PDB entry 6RDH | electron microscopy, 3.00 A resolution | chains 1 and 6 of the 31 polymer chains in the assembly

# Chain 1
Protein: ATP synthase associated protein ASA1
Organism: Polytomella sp. Pringsheim 198.80
UniProtKB: Q85JD5 (Q85JD5_9CHLO); residue numbers follow UniProt; this construct covers 1-618
Sequence (618 residues; numbered 1 to 618; the number before each row is that of its first residue):
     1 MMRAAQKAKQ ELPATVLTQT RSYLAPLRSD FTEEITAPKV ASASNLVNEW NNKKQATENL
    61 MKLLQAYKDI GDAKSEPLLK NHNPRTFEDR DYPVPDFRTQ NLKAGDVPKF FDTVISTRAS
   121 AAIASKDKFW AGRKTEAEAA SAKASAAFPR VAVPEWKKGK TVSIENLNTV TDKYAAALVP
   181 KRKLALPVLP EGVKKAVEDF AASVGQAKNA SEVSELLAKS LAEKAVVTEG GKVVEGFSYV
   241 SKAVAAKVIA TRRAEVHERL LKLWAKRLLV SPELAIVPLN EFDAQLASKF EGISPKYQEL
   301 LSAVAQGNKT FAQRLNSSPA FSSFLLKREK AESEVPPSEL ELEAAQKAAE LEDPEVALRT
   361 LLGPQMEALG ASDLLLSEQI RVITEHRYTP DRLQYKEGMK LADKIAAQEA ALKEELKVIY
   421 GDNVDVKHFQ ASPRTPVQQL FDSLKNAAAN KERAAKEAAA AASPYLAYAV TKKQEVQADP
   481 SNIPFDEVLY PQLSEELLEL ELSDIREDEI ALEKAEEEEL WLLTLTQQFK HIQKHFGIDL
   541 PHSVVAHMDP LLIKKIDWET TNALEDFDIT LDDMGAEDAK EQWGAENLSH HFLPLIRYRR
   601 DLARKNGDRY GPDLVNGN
Disordered / not traced: 1-22, 618

# Chain 6
Protein: Mitochondrial ATP synthase subunit ASA6
Organism: Polytomella sp. Pringsheim 198.80
UniProtKB: D7P897 (D7P897_9CHLO); residue numbers follow UniProt; this construct covers 1-151
Sequence (151 residues; numbered 1 to 151; the number before each row is that of its first residue):
     1 MMLRTLTRSS AVAGQAVRLF KTSAAAAEGN SVAGIIKSVN ETSGANLLSS LKTIKAQAAP
    61 IYPAAASSTG YSTQAKIALF GALSWILYRA DGQSKAHEWI VDLNLNVLQA AWLISFSSLI
   121 PFRAVYFAFR GMAPATASTL NGLKTFSSIS L
Disordered / not traced: 1-27

# Interface between chain 1 and chain 6
Contacting residue pairs - 78 pairs, chain 1 then chain 6:
  Glu258(1) - Gly44(6)
  Leu261(1) - Leu47(6)  hydrophobic
  Lys262(1) - Val39(6)
  Lys262(1) - Asn40(6)  hydrogen bond (side chain-backbone)
  Lys262(1) - Thr42(6)  hydrogen bond (side chain-backbone)
  Trp264(1) - Leu151(6)  hydrophobic
  Lys266(1) - Val39(6)
  Lys266(1) - Asn40(6)  hydrogen bond
  Arg267(1) - Ser150(6)  hydrogen bond (side chain-backbone)
  Leu269(1) - Ile35(6)  hydrophobic
  Leu269(1) - Leu51(6)
  Leu269(1) - Ile54(6)  hydrophobic
  Leu269(1) - Lys55(6)
  Val270(1) - Val32(6)  hydrophobic
  Pro272(1) - Lys55(6)
  Glu273(1) - Thr145(6)
  Phe282(1) - Phe146(6)  hydrophobic
  Phe282(1) - Ile149(6)  hydrophobic
  Phe282(1) - Leu151(6)  hydrophobic
  Gln285(1) - Phe146(6)
  Phe290(1) - Lys144(6)
  Phe290(1) - Phe146(6)  hydrophobic
  Phe290(1) - Ser147(6)
  Ile293(1) - Phe146(6)  hydrophobic
  Gln298(1) - Lys144(6)
  Gln298(1) - Phe146(6)
  Leu301(1) - Phe146(6)  hydrophobic
  Phe311(1) - Arg130(6)
  Leu315(1) - Phe127(6)  hydrophobic
  Leu315(1) - Arg130(6)
  Ala320(1) - Tyr126(6)
  Phe321(1) - Tyr126(6)  hydrophobic
  Phe321(1) - Phe127(6)  hydrophobic
  Leu325(1) - Phe122(6)  hydrophobic
  Leu326(1) - Phe122(6)
  Leu326(1) - Arg123(6)
  Leu326(1) - Tyr126(6)  hydrophobic
  Glu329(1) - Arg123(6)  salt bridge
  Lys330(1) - Arg123(6)
  Ala331(1) - Phe127(6)  hydrophobic
  Ser333(1) - Arg123(6)
  Glu334(1) - Arg123(6)  salt bridge
  Glu334(1) - Phe127(6)
  Glu352(1) - Lys55(6)  salt bridge
  Asp353(1) - Lys52(6)  salt bridge
  Pro354(1) - Leu51(6)  hydrophobic
  Glu355(1) - Leu48(6)
  Glu355(1) - Leu51(6)
  Glu355(1) - Lys52(6)
  Leu358(1) - Leu51(6)  hydrophobic
  Arg359(1) - Leu48(6)
  Met366(1) - Leu48(6)  hydrophobic
  Ala515(1) - Leu151(6)
  Glu519(1) - Ile36(6)
  Leu520(1) - Asn30(6)
  Leu520(1) - Val32(6)  hydrophobic
  Leu520(1) - Ala33(6)
  Leu520(1) - Ile36(6)  hydrophobic
  Leu522(1) - Ser148(6)
  Leu522(1) - Ser150(6)
  Leu523(1) - Val32(6)  hydrophobic
  Thr524(1) - Asn30(6)  hydrogen bond
  Leu525(1) - Leu143(6)
  Thr526(1) - Leu143(6)
  Thr526(1) - Ser148(6)  hydrogen bond
  Gln527(1) - Ser31(6)  hydrogen bond
  Gln527(1) - Val32(6)
  Phe529(1) - Leu140(6)  hydrophobic
  Phe529(1) - Gly142(6)
  Phe529(1) - Leu143(6)  hydrophobic
  His531(1) - Pro60(6)
  His531(1) - Tyr62(6)  hydrogen bond
  Ile532(1) - Leu140(6)  hydrophobic
  Gln533(1) - Leu140(6)
  Lys534(1) - Tyr62(6)
  His535(1) - Tyr62(6)  hydrogen bond
  Phe536(1) - Ala135(6)
  Gly537(1) - Arg130(6)  hydrogen bond (backbone-side chain)
Other interface residues (no listed pair), chain 1 (58 interface residues in all): Ala265, Leu268, Leu274, Leu286, Ser302, Ile538, His547
Other interface residues (no listed pair), chain 6 (40 interface residues in all): Glu28, Ala58, Ala124, Thr136, Asn141

# Summary
Chain 1 and chain 6 form an interface of 58 and 40 residues respectively; the contacts include 10 hydrogen
bonds and 4 salt bridges. Polar pairs include Glu329(1)-Arg123(6), Glu334(1)-Arg123(6) and Glu352(1)-Lys55(6).
Here chain 1 is ATP synthase associated protein ASA1 and chain 6 is Mitochondrial ATP synthase subunit ASA6,
both from Polytomella sp. Pringsheim 198.80. Entry 6RDH (CryoEM structure of Polytomella F-ATP synthase,
Rotary substate 1A, composite map) was determined by electron microscopy (same publication as 6RD4, 6RD5,
6RD6, 6RD7, 6RD8, 6RD9 and 46 further entries).
